9JNT - chains C and I of the 11 polymer chains in the assembly; structure by electron microscopy, 2.70 A resolution.

== Chain C ==
Molecule: Histone H2A
Organism: Xenopus laevis
UniProt: Q6AZJ8 (Q6AZJ8_XENLA); residues 1-129 here correspond to UniProt positions 2-130 (UniProt number = residue number + 1)
Sequence (129 residues; numbered 1 to 129; the number before each row is that of its first residue):
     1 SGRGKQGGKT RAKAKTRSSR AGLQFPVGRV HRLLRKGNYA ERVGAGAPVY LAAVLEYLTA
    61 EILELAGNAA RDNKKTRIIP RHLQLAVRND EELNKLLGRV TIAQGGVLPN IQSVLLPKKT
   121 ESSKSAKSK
Not modelled in the structure: 1-11, 119-129

== Chain I ==
Molecule: 146-nt DNA strand
Organism: Escherichia coli K-12
Sequence (146 nucleotides; row label = number of the first residue in the row):
     2 TCGAGAATCC CGGTGCCGAG GCCGCTCAAT TGGTCGTAGA CAGCTCTAGC ACCGCTTAAA
    62 CGCACGTACG CGCTGTCCCC CGCGTTTTAA CCGCCAAGGG GATTACTCCC TAGTCTCCAG
   122 GCACGTGTCA GATATATACA TCCGAT

== Interface between chain C and chain I ==
Residue-residue contacts (15; chain C residue first):
  Arg-29(C) with DC123(I), phosphate contact; DA124(I), salt bridge to the phosphate
  Arg-35(C) with DG114(I), phosphate contact
  Arg-42(C) with DA113(I), hydrogen bond to the sugar; DG114(I), phosphate contact
  Val-43(C) with DA113(I), sugar contact; DG114(I), hydrogen bond to the phosphate
  Gly-44(C) with DA113(I), phosphate contact
  Ala-45(C) with DA113(I), hydrogen bond to the phosphate
  Lys-75(C) with DA133(I), phosphate contact; DT134(I), salt bridge to the phosphate
  Thr-76(C) with DG132(I), phosphate contact; DA133(I), hydrogen bond to the phosphate
  Arg-77(C) with DG132(I), sugar contact; DA133(I), hydrogen bond to the phosphate
Other interface residues (no listed pair), chain C (11 interface residues in all): Thr-16, His-31
Other interface residues (no listed pair), chain I (8 interface residues in all): DG122

== In short ==
Chain C and chain I form an interface of 11 and 8 residues respectively, with 5 hydrogen bonds and 2 salt
bridges. Polar pairs include Arg-42(C)/DA113(I), Val-43(C)/DG114(I) and Ala-45(C)/DA113(I).
Chain C is Histone H2A (Xenopus laevis) and chain I is a 146-nt DNA strand (Escherichia coli K-12); the
structure, Structure of isw1-nucleosome complex in ADP* state, was determined by electron microscopy,
deposited together with 9JNU, 9JNV, 9JO2, 9JO5, 9LIU and 9LJ2.
